Entry 9G9I (electron microscopy, 3.31 A resolution); this record covers chains F and R of the 10 polymer chains in the assembly.

[Chain F]
Name: CRISPR system Cms endoribonuclease Csm3
From: Enterococcus italicus DSM 15952
Notes: EC 3.1.-.-
Reference sequence: E6LHV5 (CSM3_ENTI1); numbering as in UniProt (aligned over 1-214)
Chain sequence (214 residues; numbered 1 to 214; the number before each row is that of its first residue):
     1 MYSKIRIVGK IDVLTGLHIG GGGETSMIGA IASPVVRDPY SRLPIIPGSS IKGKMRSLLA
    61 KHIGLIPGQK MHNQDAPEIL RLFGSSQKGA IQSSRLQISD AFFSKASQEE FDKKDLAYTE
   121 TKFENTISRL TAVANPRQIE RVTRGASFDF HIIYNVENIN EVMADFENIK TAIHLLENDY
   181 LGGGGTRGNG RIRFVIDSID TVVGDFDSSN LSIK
Unresolved in the structure: 1, 23-31, 123-138, 211-214
Differences from the reference sequence: engineered mutation Ala32 (Asp in E6LHV5)

[Chain R]
Molecule: crRNA
From: Enterococcus italicus DSM 15952
Sequence (45 nucleotides; each row starts with the number of its first residue; numbers below 1 keep their minus sign (A-7 is residue -7)):
    -7 ACGAGAACAU GCGCGACAUU CCGAAGAACG CUGAAGCGCU GGGGG
Unresolved in the structure: 18-37

[How chain F and chain R interact]
Contacting residue pairs - 33 pairs, chain F then chain R:
  His18(F) - C14(R)  phosphate contact
  Ile19(F) - C14(R)  phosphate contact
  Gly20(F) - C13(R)  hydrogen bond to the sugar
  Gly21(F) - C13(R)  base contact
  Gly22(F) - C13(R)  base contact
  Ser49(F) - U12(R)  sugar contact
  Ser49(F) - C13(R)  phosphate contact
  Ser50(F) - U12(R)  hydrogen bond to the phosphate
  Ser50(F) - C13(R)  hydrogen bond to the phosphate
  Lys52(F) - U11(R)  phosphate contact
  Gly53(F) - U12(R)  phosphate contact
  Lys54(F) - U12(R)  base contact
  Arg56(F) - A10(R)  hydrogen bond to the phosphate
  Arg56(F) - U11(R)  salt bridge to the phosphate
  Ser57(F) - U12(R)  base contact
  His72(F) - U11(R)  sugar contact
  His72(F) - U12(R)  salt bridge to the phosphate
  Asn73(F) - A10(R)  hydrogen bond to the sugar
  Phe83(F) - A10(R)  phosphate contact
  Phe83(F) - U11(R)  phosphate contact
  Gly84(F) - A10(R)  sugar contact
  Ser85(F) - C9(R)  hydrogen bond to the sugar
  Ser85(F) - A10(R)  sugar contact
  Ser86(F) - C9(R)  hydrogen bond to the base
  Ser86(F) - A10(R)  sugar contact
  Ser94(F) - A10(R)  hydrogen bond to the phosphate
  Tyr180(F) - G15(R)  hydrogen bond to the phosphate
  Gly182(F) - C14(R)  phosphate contact
  Gly183(F) - C14(R)  hydrogen bond to the phosphate
  Gly183(F) - G15(R)  phosphate contact
  Thr186(F) - A16(R)  hydrogen bond to the phosphate
  Arg187(F) - A16(R)  hydrogen bond to the sugar
  Arg187(F) - A17(R)  base contact
Also at the interface, not in a pair above, chain F (27 interface residues in all): Ile91, Gly184, Gly185

[Overview]
27 residues of chain F and 9 residues of chain R are in contact, with 12 hydrogen bonds and 2 salt bridges.
Polar contacts include Ser86(F)-C9(R), Gly20(F)-C13(R) and Asn73(F)-A10(R).
Here chain F is CRISPR system Cms endoribonuclease Csm3 and chain R is crRNA, both from Enterococcus italicus
DSM 15952. Entry 9G9I (CryoEM structure of Enterococcus italicus Csm-crRNA-CTR2 complex bound to pNppA3 and
AMPNPP) was determined by electron microscopy (same publication as 9G9A, 9G9B, 9G9C, 9G9D, 9G9E, 9G9F and 4
further entries).
